Entry 3BUA (X-ray diffraction, 2.50 A resolution); this record covers chains A and B of the 8 polymer chains in the assembly.

Chain A (and B):
Name: Telomeric repeat-binding factor 2
From: Homo sapiens
Notes: fragment: TRFH domain, dimerization domain; chain B of this document is another copy of the same molecule, construct and numbering; everything in this record applies to it too
UniProtKB: Q15554 (TERF2_HUMAN); residues 42-245 here = UniProt positions 42-245
Sequence (204 residues; row label = number of the first residue in the row):
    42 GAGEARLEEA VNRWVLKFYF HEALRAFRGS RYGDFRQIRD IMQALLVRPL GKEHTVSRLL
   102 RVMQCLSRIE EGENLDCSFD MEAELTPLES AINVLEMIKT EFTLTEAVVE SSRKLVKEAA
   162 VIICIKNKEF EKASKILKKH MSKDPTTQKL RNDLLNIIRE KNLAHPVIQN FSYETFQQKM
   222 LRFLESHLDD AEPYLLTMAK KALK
Disordered / not traced: 42-43
What the authors report for this chain:
  - conformationally variable residues (side-chain flip): Glu94
  - mutagenesis - F120A: unchanged binding to TIN2

Chain A / chain B interface:
Pairs across the interface (42):
  Glu45(A) with Arg66(B), salt bridge
  Leu48(A) with Ala240(B)
  Glu49(A) with Glu63(B)
  Val52(A) with Phe59(B), hydrophobic; Leu236(B), hydrophobic; Ala240(B), hydrophobic
  Asn53(A) with Tyr60(B), hydrogen bond
  Trp55(A) with Leu236(B); Met239(B); Ala240(B), hydrophobic
  Val56(A) with Tyr60(B)
  Phe59(A) with Glu49(B); Val52(B), hydrophobic
  Tyr60(A) with Asn53(B), hydrogen bond; Val56(B); Leu86(B)
  Glu63(A) with Glu49(B)
  Arg66(A) with Glu45(B), salt bridge; Glu49(B), salt bridge
  Asp75(A) with Arg89(B), salt bridge
  Gln78(A) with Val88(B); Arg89(B), hydrogen bond
  Ile79(A) with Arg89(B)
  Ile82(A) with Ala85(B); Leu86(B), hydrophobic; Arg89(B)
  Ala85(A) with Ile82(B)
  Leu86(A) with Tyr60(B)
  Val88(A) with Gln78(B)
  Arg89(A) with Asp75(B), salt bridge; Gln78(B), hydrogen bond; Ile79(B); Ile82(B)
  Leu236(A) with Val52(B); Trp55(B)
  Leu237(A) with Leu48(B), hydrophobic
  Met239(A) with Trp55(B)
  Ala240(A) with Leu48(B); Val52(B), hydrophobic; Trp55(B), hydrophobic
  Lys241(A) with Leu48(B)
  Ala243(A) with Trp55(B), hydrophobic
Also at the interface, not in a pair above, chain A (29 interface residues in all): Ala46, Asp81, Tyr235, Leu244
Also at the interface, not in a pair above, chain B (30 interface residues in all): Ala46, Arg47, Ala51, Asp81, Tyr235, Leu237, Lys241, Ala243

In short:
Chain A and chain B form an interface of 29 and 30 residues respectively, with 4 hydrogen bonds and 5 salt
bridges. Polar pairs include Glu45(A)-Arg66(B), Arg66(A)-Glu49(B) and Asp75(A)-Arg89(B). The paper reports
that F120A of chain A leaves binding to TIN2 unchanged; conformational variability at Glu94(A).
Both chains are Telomeric repeat-binding factor 2 (Homo sapiens). Entry 3BUA (Crystal Structure of TRF2 TRFH
domain and APOLLO peptide complex) was determined by X-ray diffraction (same publication as 3BQO and 3BU8).
